2C3Q - chains A and B; structure by X-ray diffraction, 1.85 A resolution.

Chain A (and B):
Name: Glutathione S-transferase theta 1
From: Homo sapiens
Notes: EC 2.5.1.18; chain B of this document is another copy of the same molecule, construct and numbering; everything in this record applies to it too
Reference sequence: P30711 (GSTT1_HUMAN); residues 2-240 here correspond to UniProt positions 1-239 (UniProt number = residue number - 1)
Sequence (247 residues; numbered -6 to 240; the number before each row is that of its first residue; numbers below 1 keep their minus sign (Met-6 is residue -6)):
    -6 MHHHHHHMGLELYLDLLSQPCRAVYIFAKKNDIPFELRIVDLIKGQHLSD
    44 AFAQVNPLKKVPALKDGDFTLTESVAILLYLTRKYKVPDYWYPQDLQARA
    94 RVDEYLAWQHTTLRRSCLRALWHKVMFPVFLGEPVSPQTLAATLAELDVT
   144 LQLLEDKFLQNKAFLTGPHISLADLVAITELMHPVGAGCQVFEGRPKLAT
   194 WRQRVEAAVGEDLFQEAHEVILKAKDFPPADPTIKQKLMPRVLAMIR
Not modelled in the structure: -6 to 1
Differences from the reference sequence: engineered mutation Arg234 (Trp233 in P30711)
Ligand contacts: S-hexylglutathione (GTX): Ser11, Pro13, Leu35, Ile36, His40, Leu41, Lys52, Lys53, Val54, Pro55, Glu66, Ser67, Leu111, Trp115, Leu231, Arg234, Val235, Met238

How chain A and chain B interact:
Residue-residue contacts (55; chain A residue first):
  Leu51(A) with Leu146(B), hydrophobic
  Phe62(A) with Gln90(B); Ala93(B), hydrophobic
  Leu64(A) with Ala93(B); Glu97(B)
  Thr65(A) with Glu97(B), hydrogen bond; Lys150(B)
  Glu66(A) with Glu97(B); Ala100(B); Trp101(B)
  Ala69(A) with Asp96(B); Glu97(B)
  Leu72(A) with Asp96(B)
  Tyr73(A) with Leu89(B), hydrophobic
  Arg76(A) with Tyr85(B), hydrogen bond; Leu89(B); Arg92(B); Asp96(B), salt bridge
  Lys77(A) with Leu89(B)
  Tyr85(A) with Arg76(B), hydrogen bond
  Leu89(A) with Tyr73(B); Arg76(B); Lys77(B)
  Gln90(A) with Phe62(B)
  Arg92(A) with Arg76(B)
  Ala93(A) with Phe62(B), hydrophobic; Leu64(B); Tyr73(B), hydrophobic
  Arg94(A) with Phe62(B)
  Asp96(A) with Ala69(B); Leu72(B); Arg76(B), salt bridge
  Glu97(A) with Leu64(B); Thr65(B), hydrogen bond; Glu66(B); Ala69(B)
  Ala100(A) with Glu66(B); His103(B)
  Trp101(A) with Glu66(B)
  His103(A) with Ala100(B); His103(B); Thr104(B)
  Thr104(A) with His103(B); Arg107(B); Arg240(B), hydrogen bond (backbone-side chain)
  Thr105(A) with Arg240(B)
  Arg107(A) with Thr104(B)
  Arg108(A) with Arg240(B)
  Glu139(A) with Arg240(B), salt bridge
  Leu146(A) with Leu51(B), hydrophobic
  Lys150(A) with Leu51(B); Thr65(B)
  Arg240(A) with Thr104(B), hydrogen bond (side chain-backbone); Arg108(B); Glu139(B), salt bridge
Also at the interface, not in a pair above, chain A (30 interface residues in all): Val68
Also at the interface, not in a pair above, chain B (29 interface residues in all): Val68, Thr105

Summary:
The interface between chain A and chain B involves 30 residues on one side and 29 on the other, with 6
hydrogen bonds and 4 salt bridges. Polar pairs include Arg76(A)-Asp96(B), Glu139(A)-Arg240(B) and
Thr65(A)-Glu97(B). Ligands of chain A: S-hexylglutathione.
Chain A and chain B are both Glutathione S-transferase theta 1 (Homo sapiens); the structure, Human
glutathione-S-transferase T1-1 W234R mutant, complex with S- hexylglutathione, was determined by X-ray
diffraction, deposited together with 2C3N and 2C3T.
